Entry 6U9H (electron microscopy, 3.80 A resolution); this record covers chains F and G of the 16 polymer chains in the assembly.

== Chain F (and G) ==
Protein: Acetolactate synthase small subunit 2, chloroplastic
Source organism: Arabidopsis thaliana
Notes: chain G of this document is another copy of the same molecule, construct and numbering; everything in this record applies to it too
UniProt: Q93YZ7 (ILVH2_ARATH); numbering as in UniProt (aligned over 1-491)
Amino-acid sequence (491 residues; row label = number of the first residue in the row):
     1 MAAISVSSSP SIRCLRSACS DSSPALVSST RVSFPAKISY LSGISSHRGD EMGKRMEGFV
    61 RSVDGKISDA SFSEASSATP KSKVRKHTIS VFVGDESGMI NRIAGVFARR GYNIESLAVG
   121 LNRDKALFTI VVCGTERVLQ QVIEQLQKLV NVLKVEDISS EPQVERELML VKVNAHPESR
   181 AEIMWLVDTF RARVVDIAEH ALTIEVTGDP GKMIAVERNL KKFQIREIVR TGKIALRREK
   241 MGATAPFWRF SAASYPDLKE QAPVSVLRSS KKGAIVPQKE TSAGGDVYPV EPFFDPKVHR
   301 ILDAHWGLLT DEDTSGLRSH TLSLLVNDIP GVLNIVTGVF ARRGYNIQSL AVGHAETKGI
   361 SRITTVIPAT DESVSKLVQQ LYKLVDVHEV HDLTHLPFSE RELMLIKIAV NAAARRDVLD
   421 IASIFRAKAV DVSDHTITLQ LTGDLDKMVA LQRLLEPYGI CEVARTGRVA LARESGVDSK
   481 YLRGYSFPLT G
Disordered / not traced: 1-86, 242-491 (chain G: 1-306, 476-491)

== How chain F and chain G interact ==
Contacting residue pairs (114):
  Phe92(F) - Leu308(G)
  Ser97(F) - Asn346(G)
  Ile100(F) - Leu333(G)  hydrophobic
  Ile100(F) - Ile347(G)  hydrophobic
  Ile100(F) - Leu350(G)  hydrophobic
  Asn101(F) - Asn334(G)
  Asn101(F) - Thr337(G)  hydrogen bond
  Asn101(F) - Gly338(G)
  Asn101(F) - Ala341(G)
  Ala104(F) - Asn334(G)
  Gly105(F) - Asn334(G)  hydrogen bond (backbone-side chain)
  Ala108(F) - Gly331(G)
  Asn113(F) - Pro330(G)
  Ile114(F) - Pro330(G)
  Glu115(F) - His354(G)  hydrogen bond (backbone-side chain)
  Leu117(F) - Leu333(G)  hydrophobic
  Leu117(F) - Val352(G)
  Ala118(F) - Thr466(G)
  Val119(F) - Leu350(G)
  Gly120(F) - Thr310(G)
  Leu121(F) - Thr314(G)
  Leu121(F) - Ile347(G)
  Leu121(F) - Gln348(G)
  Leu121(F) - Ser349(G)
  Leu121(F) - Leu350(G)
  Asn122(F) - Thr310(G)
  Asn122(F) - Asp311(G)  hydrogen bond (side chain-backbone)
  Asn122(F) - Asp313(G)
  Asn122(F) - Thr314(G)
  Arg123(F) - Asp313(G)  salt bridge
  Arg123(F) - Ser315(G)  hydrogen bond (side chain-backbone)
  Arg123(F) - Gln348(G)
  Asp124(F) - Asp311(G)
  Lys125(F) - Leu309(G)  hydrogen bond (side chain-backbone)
  Lys125(F) - Asp311(G)
  Leu127(F) - Thr310(G)
  Leu127(F) - Glu462(G)
  Leu127(F) - Ala464(G)  hydrophobic
  Val164(F) - Asp431(G)
  Arg166(F) - Leu403(G)
  Arg166(F) - Leu405(G)
  Arg166(F) - Lys428(G)
  Arg166(F) - Val430(G)
  Arg166(F) - Gln440(G)  hydrogen bond
  Glu167(F) - Leu403(G)
  Leu168(F) - Arg401(G)
  Leu168(F) - Glu402(G)
  Leu168(F) - Leu403(G)
  Leu168(F) - Thr442(G)
  Leu170(F) - Ser399(G)
  Leu170(F) - Arg401(G)
  Leu170(F) - Val469(G)  hydrophobic
  Leu170(F) - Leu471(G)
  Lys172(F) - Leu471(G)
  Lys172(F) - Ala472(G)  hydrogen bond (side chain-backbone)
  Lys172(F) - Glu474(G)  salt bridge
  Arg193(F) - Arg401(G)
  Arg193(F) - Phe425(G)  hydrogen bond (side chain-backbone)
  Arg193(F) - Arg426(G)
  Arg193(F) - Thr442(G)  hydrogen bond (side chain-backbone)
  Val195(F) - Arg401(G)
  Asp196(F) - Ser399(G)
  Asp196(F) - Arg473(G)  salt bridge
  Ile197(F) - Ser475(G)  hydrogen bond (backbone-side chain)
  Ala198(F) - Glu474(G)
  Ala198(F) - Ser475(G)
  Ala201(F) - Glu474(G)
  Glu205(F) - Arg401(G)  salt bridge
  Glu205(F) - Thr442(G)  hydrogen bond
  Glu205(F) - Gly443(G)  hydrogen bond (side chain-backbone)
  Thr207(F) - Leu403(G)
  Thr207(F) - Gln440(G)
  Glu217(F) - Lys358(G)
  Lys221(F) - Glu356(G)
  Ile225(F) - Glu356(G)
  Arg226(F) - Glu356(G)
  Glu227(F) - Glu356(G)
  Glu227(F) - Arg362(G)  salt bridge
  Glu227(F) - Leu471(G)
  Ile228(F) - His354(G)
  Ile228(F) - Ala355(G)
  Ile228(F) - Glu356(G)
  Ile228(F) - Arg362(G)
  Val229(F) - Arg362(G)
  Val229(F) - Thr364(G)
  Val229(F) - Val469(G)  hydrophobic
  Val229(F) - Ala470(G)
  Val229(F) - Leu471(G)  hydrophobic
  Arg230(F) - Val352(G)
  Arg230(F) - Gly353(G)
  Arg230(F) - His354(G)
  Thr231(F) - Ala351(G)
  Thr231(F) - Val352(G)
  Thr231(F) - Thr466(G)  hydrogen bond
  Thr231(F) - Val469(G)
  Gly232(F) - Val352(G)  hydrogen bond (backbone-backbone)
  Gly232(F) - Thr466(G)
  Ile234(F) - Leu403(G)  hydrophobic
  Ile234(F) - Leu405(G)
  Ile234(F) - Ala464(G)
  Ile234(F) - Arg465(G)
  Ile234(F) - Thr466(G)
  Ala235(F) - Ala464(G)
  Leu236(F) - Leu405(G)
  Leu236(F) - Lys407(G)
  Leu236(F) - Glu462(G)
  Leu236(F) - Ala464(G)  hydrophobic
  Arg237(F) - Lys407(G)
  Arg238(F) - Asp431(G)  salt bridge
  Glu239(F) - Ser433(G)  hydrogen bond (backbone-side chain)
  Glu239(F) - Thr436(G)
  Lys240(F) - Ser433(G)
  Lys240(F) - Asp434(G)
  Lys240(F) - His435(G)
Other interface residues (no listed pair), chain F (55 interface residues in all): Gly98, Arg191, Arg218, Met241
Other interface residues (no listed pair), chain G (63 interface residues in all): Gly307, Glu312, Gly316, Ile406, Thr438, Gly467

== In short ==
The interface between chain F and chain G involves 55 residues on one side and 63 on the other, with 16
hydrogen bonds and 6 salt bridges. Among the polar pairs are Arg123(F)-Asp313(G), Lys172(F)-Glu474(G) and
Asp196(F)-Arg473(G).
Both chains are Acetolactate synthase small subunit 2, chloroplastic (Arabidopsis thaliana). Entry 6U9H
(Arabidopsis thaliana acetohydroxyacid synthase complex) was determined by electron microscopy together with
6U9D, 6VZ8 and 6WO1 from the same study.
